PDB entry 4JV5 | X-ray diffraction, 3.16 A resolution | chains A and K of the 23 polymer chains in the assembly

== Chain A ==
Molecule: 16S ribosomal RNA
From: Thermus thermophilus
Sequence (1517 nucleotides; row label = number of the first residue in the row; note: 44 numbers in that range are skipped by the numbering (no residue carries them; nothing is unmodelled there); a row labelled like 189A-189L holds insertion residues (189A, then the next letters in order)):
     5 UGGAGAGUUUGAUCCUGGCUCAGGGUGAACGCUGGCGGCGUGCCUAAGAC
    55 AUGCAAGUCGUGCGGGCCG
    76 CGGGAUUUU
    88 ACUCCG
    96 UGGUCAGCGGCGGACGGGUGAGUAACGCGUGGGU
  129A G
   130 ACCUACCCGGAAGAGGGGGACAACCCGGGGAAACUCGGGCUAAUCCCCCA
   180 UGUGGACCCG
189A-189L CCCCUUGGGGUG
   190 UGUCCAAAGGGCUUU
   216 GCCCGCUUCCGGAUGGGCCCGCGUCCCAUCAGCUAGUUGGUGGGGUAAUG
   266 GCCCACCAAGGCGACGACGGGUAGCCGGUCUGAGAGGAUGGCCGGCCACA
   316 GGGGCACUGAGACACGGGCCCCACUCCUACGGGAGGCAGCAGUUAGGAAU
   366 CUUCCGCAAUGGGCGCAAGCCUGACGGAGCGACGCCGCUUGGAGGAAGAA
   416 GCCCUUCGGGGUGUAAACUCCUGA
   441 ACCCGGGACGAAACCCCC
   460 GA
   470 CGAGGGGA
   479 CUGACGGUACCGGGGUAA
   498 UAGCGCCGGCCAACUCCGUGCCAGCAGCCGCGGUAAUACGGAGGGCGCGA
   548 GCGUUACCCGGAUUCACUGGGCGUAAAGGGCGUGUAGGCGGCCUGGGGCG
   598 UCCCAUGUGAAAGACCACGGCUCAACCGUGGGGGAGCGUGGGAUACGCUC
   648 AGGCUAGACGGUGGGAGAGGGUGGUGGAAUUCCCGGAGUAGCGGUGAAAU
   698 GCGCAGAUACCGGGAGGAACGCCGAUGGCGAAGGCAGCCACCUGGUCCAC
   748 CCGUGACGCUGAGGCGCGAAAGCGUGGGGAGCAAACCGGAUUAGAUACCC
   798 GGGUAGUCCACGCCCUAAACGAUGCGCGCUAGGUCUCUGGGUCU
   848 CCUGGGGGCCGAAGCUAACGCGUUAAGCGCGCCGCCUGGGGAGUACGGCC
   898 GCAAGGCUGAAACUCAAAGGAAUUGACGGGGGCCCGCACAAGCGGUGGAG
   948 CAUGUGGUUUAAUUCGAAGCAACGCGAAGAACCUUACCAGGCCUUGACAU
   998 GCUA
 1001A G
  1002 GGAACCCGGGUGAAAGCCUGGGGUGCCCC
1030A-1030D GCGA
  1031 GGGGAGCCCUAGCACAGGUGCUGCAUGGCCGUCGUCAGCUCGUGCCGUGA
  1081 GGUGUUGGGUUAAGUCCCGCAACGAGCGCAACCCCCGCCGUUAGUUGCCA
  1131 GCGGUUCGGCCGGGCACUCUAACGGGACUGCCCGCG
  1168 AAAGCGGGAGGAAGGAGGGGACGACGUCUGGUCAGCAUGGCCCUUACGGC
  1218 CUGGGCGACACACGUGCUACAAUGCCCACUACAAAGCGAUGCCACCCGGC
  1268 AACGGGGAGCUAAUCGCAAAAAGGUGGGCCCAGUUCGGAUUGGGGUCUGC
  1318 AACCCGACCCCAUGAAGCCGGAAUCGCUAGUAAUCGCGGAUCAGCC
 1363A A
  1364 UGCCGCGGUGAAUACGUUCCCGGGCCUUGUACACACCGCCCGUCACGCCA
  1414 UGGGAGCGGGCUCUACCCGAAGUCGCCGG
1442A-1442B GA
  1443 GCCUA
  1452 C
  1456 GGGCAGGCGCCGAGGGUAGGGCCCGUGACUGGGGCGAAGUCGUAACAAGG
  1506 UAGCUGUACCGGAAGGUGCGGCUGGAUCACCUCCUUUCU
Not modelled in the structure: 1534-1539
Sequence notes: conflict A80 (G131378 in 55771382)
Metal / ion sites: Mg2+ site 1: C518, G530 (shared with 1 residue of chain L; 1 residue of chain X); Mg2+ site 2 near U560 (its only coordinating residue here); Mg2+ site 3 near C578 (its only coordinating residue here); Mg2+ site 4 near A768 (its only coordinating residue here); Mg2+ site 5: C866, G1079; Mg2+ site 6 near G903 (its only coordinating residue here); Mg2+ site 7 near G1224 (its only coordinating residue here)
What the authors report for this chain:
  - conformationally variable residues (side-chain flip): A1493

== Chain K ==
Protein: 30S ribosomal protein S11
From: Thermus thermophilus
Reference sequence: P80376 (RS11_THET8); numbering as in UniProt (aligned over 11-129)
Chain sequence (119 residues; row label = number of the first residue in the row):
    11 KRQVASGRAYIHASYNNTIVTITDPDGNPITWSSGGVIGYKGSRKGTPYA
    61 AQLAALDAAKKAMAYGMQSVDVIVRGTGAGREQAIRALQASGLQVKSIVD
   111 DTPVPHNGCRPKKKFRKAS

== Chain A / chain K interface ==
Residue-residue contacts (75; chain A residue first):
  G674(A) with His-116(K), base contact
  A675(A) with Val-114(K), hydrogen bond to the sugar; Pro-115(K), base contact; His-116(K), hydrogen bond to the base; Gly-118(K), base contact
  A676(A) with Pro-113(K), sugar contact; Val-114(K), sugar contact; Pro-115(K), sugar contact
  U677(A) with Cys-119(K), hydrogen bond to the base
  G683(A) with Asn-38(K), hydrogen bond to the base; Pro-39(K), base contact
  A684(A) with Asn-38(K), sugar contact; Pro-39(K), hydrogen bond to the sugar
  G685(A) with Lys-11(K), salt bridge to the phosphate; Pro-39(K), sugar contact; Ile-40(K), sugar contact; Trp-42(K), sugar contact
  U686(A) with Trp-42(K), hydrogen bond to the sugar
  A687(A) with Val-47(K), sugar contact
  G688(A) with Trp-42(K), sugar contact; Ser-44(K), hydrogen bond to the phosphate; Gly-46(K), sugar contact; Val-47(K), phosphate contact
  C689(A) with Asn-27(K), hydrogen bond to the phosphate; Ser-44(K), hydrogen bond to the phosphate; Gly-45(K), phosphate contact; Gly-46(K), hydrogen bond to the phosphate; Lys-55(K), salt bridge to the phosphate
  G690(A) with Asn-27(K), hydrogen bond to the phosphate; Lys-55(K), hydrogen bond to the base
  G691(A) with Asn-26(K), hydrogen bond to the phosphate; Gly-52(K), base contact; Lys-55(K), hydrogen bond to the base
  U692(A) with Asn-26(K), hydrogen bond to the phosphate; Gly-52(K), base contact; Ser-53(K), hydrogen bond to the base; Lys-124(K), salt bridge to the phosphate
  A694(A) with Ser-53(K), hydrogen bond to the phosphate
  A695(A) with Ser-53(K), hydrogen bond to the phosphate
  A704(A) with Trp-42(K), base contact
  A706(A) with His-22(K), phosphate contact; Ile-29(K), sugar contact; Thr-31(K), sugar contact; Pro-39(K), base contact
  C707(A) with Tyr-20(K), sugar contact; Thr-31(K), sugar contact; Gly-37(K), hydrogen bond to the sugar; Pro-39(K), base contact; Arg-85(K), salt bridge to the phosphate
  C708(A) with Tyr-20(K), sugar contact; Asp-36(K), hydrogen bond to the sugar; Gly-37(K), sugar contact; Arg-85(K), salt bridge to the phosphate
  G714(A) with Cys-119(K), base contact
  A716(A) with Asn-117(K), hydrogen bond to the sugar; Gly-118(K), sugar contact
  C717(A) with His-116(K), sugar contact; Asn-117(K), sugar contact
  G718(A) with Pro-115(K), sugar contact; His-116(K), stacking on the base; Asn-117(K), sugar contact
  A777(A) with Cys-119(K), base contact
  G778(A) with Cys-119(K), hydrogen bond to the sugar; Arg-120(K), hydrogen bond to the sugar
  C779(A) with Arg-120(K), sugar contact; Pro-121(K), sugar contact; Lys-122(K), phosphate contact; Lys-123(K), phosphate contact
  A780(A) with Lys-122(K), salt bridge to the phosphate; Lys-123(K), hydrogen bond to the phosphate
  C797(A) with Lys-124(K), phosphate contact
  G1523(A) with Lys-123(K), salt bridge to the phosphate
  C1524(A) with Arg-120(K), salt bridge to the phosphate
  G1525(A) with Arg-120(K), salt bridge to the phosphate; Arg-126(K), salt bridge to the phosphate
Also at the interface, not in a pair above, chain A (38 interface residues in all): A696, U705, A715, C796, G798, U1522
Also at the interface, not in a pair above, chain K (39 interface residues in all): Arg-18, Ser-24, Thr-33, Lys-51, Tyr-75

== Summary ==
38 residues of chain A and 39 residues of chain K are in contact, with 24 hydrogen bonds, 10 salt bridges and
1 aromatic stacking contact. Polar pairs include A675(A)/His-116(K), U677(A)/Cys-119(K) and G683(A)/Asn-38(K).
C518(A) and G530(A) form the Mg2+ site 1. From the paper: conformational variability at A1493(A).
Chain A is 16S ribosomal RNA and chain K is 30S ribosomal protein S11, both from Thermus thermophilus; the
structure, Crystal structures of pseudouridinilated stop codons with ASLs, was determined by X-ray diffraction
together with 4JYA and 4K0K from the same study.
